PDB entry 7X5A | electron microscopy, 3.01 A resolution | chains L and D of the 12 polymer chains in the assembly

Chain L:
Molecule: 26-nt DNA strand
Sequence (26 nucleotides; each row starts with the number of its first residue):
    20 TAAATATAAT ATTTAATATT AATTTT

Chain D:
Name: Holliday junction ATP-dependent DNA helicase RuvA
From: Pseudomonas aeruginosa PAO1
Notes: EC 3.6.4.12
Reference sequence: Q51425 (RUVA_PSEAE); residue numbers follow UniProt; this construct covers 1-137
Amino-acid sequence (137 residues; each row starts with the number of its first residue):
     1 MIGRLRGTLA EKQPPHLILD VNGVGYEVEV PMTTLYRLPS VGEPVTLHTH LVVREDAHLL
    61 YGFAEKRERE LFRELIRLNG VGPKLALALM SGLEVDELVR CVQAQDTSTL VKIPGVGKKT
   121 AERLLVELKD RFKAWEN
Not modelled in the structure: 137
What the authors report for this chain:
  - mutagenesis - E55A, D56A, E122K/V126A/D130K: decreased catalytic activity
  - binding site for the 26-nt DNA strand: Arg54
  - mutagenesis - R54A: abolished catalytic activity

Chain L / chain D interface:
Pairs across the interface - 14 pairs, chain L then chain D:
  DT32(L) with Glu55(D), base contact; Asp56(D), base contact
  DA37(L) with Lys119(D), salt bridge to the phosphate; Thr120(D), hydrogen bond to the phosphate; Arg123(D), sugar contact
  DT38(L) with Gly115(D), phosphate contact; Gly117(D), hydrogen bond to the phosphate; Lys118(D), phosphate contact; Lys119(D), phosphate contact; Thr120(D), hydrogen bond to the phosphate
  DT39(L) with Ile113(D), phosphate contact; Pro114(D), phosphate contact; Gly115(D), hydrogen bond to the phosphate; Val116(D), phosphate contact

Overview:
4 residues of chain L and 11 residues of chain D are in contact; the contacts include 4 hydrogen bonds and 1
salt bridge. Among the polar pairs are DA37(L)-Thr120(D), DT38(L)-Gly117(D) and DT38(L)-Thr120(D). From the
paper: a binding site for the 26-nt DNA strand at Arg54(D); E55A, D56A and E122K/V126A/D130K of chain D reduce
catalytic activity.
Chain L is a 26-nt DNA strand and chain D is Holliday junction ATP-dependent DNA helicase RuvA (Pseudomonas
aeruginosa PAO1); the structure, CryoEM structure of RuvA-Holliday junction complex, was determined by
electron microscopy, deposited together with 7X7P, 7X7Q and 7X5B.
